Entry 2AV9 (X-ray diffraction, 2.40 A resolution); this record covers chains A and D of the 4 polymer chains in the assembly.

[Chain A (and D)]
Name: Thioesterase
Source organism: Pseudomonas aeruginosa
Notes: chain D of this document is another copy of the same molecule, construct and numbering; everything in this record applies to it too
Reference sequence: Q9HU04 (Q9HU04_PSEAE); numbering as in UniProt (aligned over 1-147)
Sequence (147 residues; row label = number of the first residue in the row):
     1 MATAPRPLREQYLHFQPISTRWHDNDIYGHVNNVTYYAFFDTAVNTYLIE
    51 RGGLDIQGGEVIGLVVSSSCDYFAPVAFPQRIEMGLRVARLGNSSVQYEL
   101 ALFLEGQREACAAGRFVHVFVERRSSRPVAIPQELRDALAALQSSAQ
Not modelled in the structure: 1-4, 147 (chain D: 1-2, 145-147)
Modified / non-standard residues: Mse84 (selenomethionine; parent Met)
Sequence notes: modified residue (84)

[Chain A / chain D interface]
Contacting residue pairs (37):
  Ile18(A) - Ser19(D)
  Ser19(A) - Ile18(D)
  Ser19(A) - Ser19(D)  hydrogen bond (side chain-backbone)
  Ser19(A) - Arg21(D)  hydrogen bond (backbone-side chain)
  Thr20(A) - Arg21(D)
  Thr20(A) - Thr42(D)
  Arg21(A) - Ser19(D)  hydrogen bond (side chain-backbone)
  Arg21(A) - Thr20(D)
  Arg21(A) - Arg21(D)
  Arg21(A) - Asp24(D)  salt bridge
  Arg21(A) - Thr35(D)
  Arg21(A) - Phe39(D)
  Arg21(A) - Thr42(D)
  Trp22(A) - Asp41(D)
  Trp22(A) - Thr42(D)  hydrogen bond (backbone-side chain)
  Trp22(A) - Asn45(D)
  Trp22(A) - Ile56(D)  hydrophobic
  Asp24(A) - Arg21(D)  salt bridge
  Asn25(A) - Ile56(D)
  Gly29(A) - Gln57(D)  hydrogen bond (backbone-side chain)
  Thr35(A) - Arg21(D)
  Phe39(A) - Arg21(D)
  Asp41(A) - Trp22(D)
  Thr42(A) - Thr20(D)
  Thr42(A) - Arg21(D)
  Thr42(A) - Trp22(D)  hydrogen bond (side chain-backbone)
  Asn45(A) - Trp22(D)
  Thr46(A) - Phe78(D)
  Ile49(A) - Phe78(D)  hydrophobic
  Ile49(A) - Pro79(D)  hydrophobic
  Ile56(A) - Trp22(D)  hydrophobic
  Ile56(A) - Asn25(D)
  Ile56(A) - Phe78(D)
  Gln57(A) - Gly29(D)  hydrogen bond (side chain-backbone)
  Phe78(A) - Thr46(D)
  Phe78(A) - Ile49(D)  hydrophobic
  Pro79(A) - Ile49(D)  hydrophobic
Also at the interface, not in a pair above, chain A (20 interface residues in all): Pro17
Also at the interface, not in a pair above, chain D (21 interface residues in all): Pro17, Ala77

[Overview]
The interface between chain A and chain D involves 20 residues on one side and 21 on the other; the contacts
include 7 hydrogen bonds and 2 salt bridges. Polar contacts include Arg21(A)-Asp24(D), Ser19(A)-Ser19(D) and
Ser19(A)-Arg21(D).
Both chains are Thioesterase (Pseudomonas aeruginosa). Entry 2AV9 (Crystal Structure of the PA5185 protein
from Pseudomonas Aeruginosa Strain PAO1) was determined by X-ray diffraction (same publication as 2O5U, 2O6B,
2O6T and 2O6U).
